Entry 3FSU (X-ray diffraction, 1.70 A resolution); this record covers chains A and C of the 3 polymer chains in the assembly.

[Chain A (and C)]
Molecule: 5,10-methylenetetrahydrofolate reductase
Source organism: Escherichia coli K-12
Notes: EC 1.5.1.20; chain C of this document is another copy of the same molecule, construct and numbering; everything in this record applies to it too
Reference sequence: P0AEZ1 (METF_ECOLI); numbering as in UniProt (aligned over 1-296)
Chain sequence (304 residues; each row starts with the number of its first residue):
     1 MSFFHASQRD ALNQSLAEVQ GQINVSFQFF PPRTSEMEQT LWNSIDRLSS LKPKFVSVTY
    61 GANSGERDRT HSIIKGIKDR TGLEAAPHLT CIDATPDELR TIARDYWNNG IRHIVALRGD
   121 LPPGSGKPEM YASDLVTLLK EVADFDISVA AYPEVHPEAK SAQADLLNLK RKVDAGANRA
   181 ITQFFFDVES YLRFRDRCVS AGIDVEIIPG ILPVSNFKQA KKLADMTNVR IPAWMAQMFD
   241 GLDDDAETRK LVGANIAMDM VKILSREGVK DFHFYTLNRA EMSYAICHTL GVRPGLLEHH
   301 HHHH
Unresolved in the structure: 1-2, 122-128, 295-304 (chain C: 1-21, 122-128, 295-304)
Differences from the reference sequence: engineered mutation Gln28 (Glu in P0AEZ1), Leu223 (Phe in P0AEZ1); expression tag (297-304)
Ligand contacts:
  - 5-methyl-5,6,7,8-tetrahydrofolic acid (C2F): Gln28, Thr59, Asp120, Gln183, Phe184, Leu212, Ser215, Asn216, Gln219, Ala220, Leu223, Thr227, Tyr275, Leu277, Arg279
  - FAD (flavin-adenine dinucleotide): Gln28, Thr59, Tyr60, Gly61, Ala62, His88, Thr90, Ala116, Leu117, Arg118, Gly119, Asp120, Tyr131, Ala132, Ala150, Tyr152, His156, Glu158, Ala159, Asp165, Asn168, Arg171, Lys172, Ile181, Thr182, Gln183, Tyr275
UniProt features mapped onto this chain:
  - binding site (NADH): Thr59, Gln183
  - binding site (FAD): Tyr60, Ala62, His88, Arg118, Gly119, Asp120, Ala132, Tyr152, His156, Ala159, Asp165, Asn168, Arg171, Lys172
  - binding site ((6S)-5-methyl-5,6,7,8-tetrahydrofolate): Asp120, Gln183, Gln219, Arg279
  - mutagenesis: Asp120 (D120N: Strongly reduces enzyme activity. Strongly reduces affinity for 5-methyltetrahydrofolate), Ala177 (A177V: Increases the propensity to lose its essential flavin cofactor)
From the paper describing this entry:
  - binding site for 5-methyl-5,6,7,8-tetrahydrofolic acid: Gln28, Asp120, Gln183, Phe184, Leu212, Leu223, Leu277, Arg279
  - conformationally variable residues (side-chain flip): Gln219, Leu223
  - mutagenesis - F223L (14-fold): decreased binding to NADH
  - mutagenesis - F223L: unchanged binding to CH2-H4folate
  - mutagenesis - F223L (3-fold): increased catalytic activity on CH2-H4folate
  - mutagenesis - F223L: unchanged catalytic activity on NADH

[Chain A / chain C interface]
Pairs across the interface - 29 pairs, chain A then chain C:
  Gln14(A) - Ala233(C)
  Ser15(A) - Arg230(C)
  Glu18(A) - Arg230(C)
  Glu18(A) - Pro232(C)
  Glu18(A) - Ala233(C)  hydrogen bond (side chain-backbone)
  Val19(A) - Arg230(C)
  Arg195(A) - Gln163(C)  hydrogen bond (backbone-side chain)
  Arg195(A) - Arg197(C)
  Asp196(A) - Arg197(C)  salt bridge
  Asp196(A) - Ser200(C)
  Cys198(A) - Gln163(C)
  Val199(A) - Gln163(C)
  Val199(A) - Leu167(C)
  Val199(A) - Arg197(C)
  Val199(A) - Ala201(C)  hydrophobic
  Gly202(A) - Leu167(C)
  Ile203(A) - Gln163(C)
  Ile203(A) - Leu167(C)
  Asp204(A) - Lys160(C)  salt bridge
  Asp204(A) - Ser161(C)  hydrogen bond (backbone-side chain)
  Asp204(A) - Ala164(C)
  Asp204(A) - Leu167(C)
  Val205(A) - Gln163(C)
  Glu206(A) - Ser161(C)
  Glu206(A) - Ala162(C)  hydrogen bond (side chain-backbone)
  Glu206(A) - Gln163(C)  hydrogen bond (side chain-backbone)
  Ile207(A) - Gln163(C)
  Arg266(A) - Asp187(C)  salt bridge
  Arg266(A) - Glu189(C)  salt bridge
Other interface residues (no listed pair), chain A (17 interface residues in all): Gln22, Ser200
Other interface residues (no listed pair), chain C (16 interface residues in all): Leu166, Ile231

[Overview]
17 residues of chain A and 16 residues of chain C are in contact; the contacts include 5 hydrogen bonds and 4
salt bridges. Among the polar pairs are Asp196(A)-Arg197(C), Asp204(A)-Lys160(C) and Arg266(A)-Asp187(C). The
paper reports a binding site for 5-methyl-5,6,7,8-tetrahydrofolic acid at Gln28(A), Asp120(A) and Gln183(A)
among others; F223L of chain A reduces binding to NADH.
Both chains are 5,10-methylenetetrahydrofolate reductase (Escherichia coli K-12). Entry 3FSU (Crystal
Structure of Escherichia coli Methylenetetrahydrofolate Reductase Double Mutant Phe223LeuGlu28Gln complexed
with methyltetrahydrofolate) was determined by X-ray diffraction, deposited together with 3FST.
